2BUV - chains A and B; structure by X-ray diffraction, 1.80 A resolution.

== Chain A ==
Name: Protocatechuate 3,4-dioxygenase alpha chain
Source organism: Acinetobacter calcoaceticus
Notes: EC 1.13.11.3
UniProt: P20371 (PCXA_ACICA); the construct lacks a stretch of the UniProt sequence, so the offset changes along the chain: -3 to 88 = UniProt 1-92; 89-200 = UniProt 98-209
Sequence (209 residues; each row starts with the number of its first residue; a row labelled like 88A-88E holds insertion residues (88A, then the next letters in order); numbers below 1 keep their minus sign (Met-3 is residue -3)):
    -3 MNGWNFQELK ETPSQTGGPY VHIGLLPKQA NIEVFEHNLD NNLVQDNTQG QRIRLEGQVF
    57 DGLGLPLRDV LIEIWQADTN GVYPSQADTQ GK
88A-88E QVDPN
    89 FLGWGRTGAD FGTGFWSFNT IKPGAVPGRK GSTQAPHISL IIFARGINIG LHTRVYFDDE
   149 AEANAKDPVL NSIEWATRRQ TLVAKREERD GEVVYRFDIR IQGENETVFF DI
Unresolved in the structure: -3 to 3
Small-molecule neighbours: 3,4-dihydroxybenzoic acid (DHB): Pro15, Tyr16, Arg133
Swiss-Prot annotation at these positions:
  - binding site (3,4-dihydroxybenzoate): Arg133

== Chain B ==
Name: Protocatechuate 3,4-dioxygenase beta chain
Source organism: Acinetobacter calcoaceticus
Notes: EC 1.13.11.3
UniProt: P20372 (PCXB_ACICA); residues 300-540 here correspond to UniProt positions 1-241 (UniProt number = residue number - 299)
Sequence (241 residues; numbered 300 to 540; the number before each row is that of its first residue):
   300 MSQIIWGAYA QRNTEDHPPA YAPGYKTSVL RSPKNALISI AETLSEVTAP HFSADKFGPK
   360 DNDLILNYAK DGLPIGERVI VHGYVRDQFG RPVKNALVEV WQANASGRYR HPNDQYIGAM
   420 DPNFGGCGRM LTDDNGYYVF RTIKPGPYPW RNRINEWSPA HIHFSLIADG WAQRLISQFY
   480 FEGDTLIDSC PILKTIPSEQ QRRALIALED KSNFIEADSR CYRFDITLRG RRATYFENDL
   540 T
Unresolved in the structure: 300-302
Sequence notes: engineered mutation Ser457 (Arg158 in P20372)
Ion coordination: Fe ion: Tyr408, His460, His462 (together with 3,4-dihydroxybenzoic acid)
Small-molecule neighbours: 3,4-dihydroxybenzoic acid (DHB): Tyr408, Tyr447, Trp449, Ser457, His460, His462, Gln477, Ile491
Swiss-Prot annotation at these positions:
  - binding site (Fe cation): Tyr408, Tyr447, His460, His462

== Interface between chain A and chain B ==
Pairs across the interface (173; chain A residue first):
  Glu4(A) - Gln387(B)  hydrogen bond
  Leu5(A) - Asp386(B)
  Leu5(A) - Gln387(B)  hydrogen bond (backbone-backbone)
  Leu5(A) - Gly389(B)
  Leu5(A) - Thr526(B)
  Lys6(A) - Asp315(B)  salt bridge
  Lys6(A) - Gln499(B)
  Lys6(A) - Gln500(B)
  Lys6(A) - Thr526(B)
  Glu7(A) - Arg311(B)  salt bridge
  Glu7(A) - His316(B)  salt bridge
  Glu7(A) - Gln500(B)  hydrogen bond (backbone-side chain)
  Glu7(A) - Thr526(B)
  Glu7(A) - Arg528(B)
  Thr8(A) - His316(B)
  Thr8(A) - Leu474(B)
  Thr8(A) - Leu504(B)
  Thr8(A) - Ile525(B)
  Thr8(A) - Thr526(B)  hydrogen bond (backbone-backbone)
  Pro9(A) - Asp315(B)
  Pro9(A) - His316(B)
  Pro9(A) - Ser476(B)  hydrogen bond (backbone-side chain)
  Pro9(A) - Ile495(B)  hydrophobic
  Pro9(A) - Gln500(B)
  Pro9(A) - Leu504(B)  hydrophobic
  Ser10(A) - His316(B)  hydrogen bond (backbone-side chain)
  Ser10(A) - Pro317(B)
  Ser10(A) - Ile475(B)
  Gln11(A) - Ile475(B)  hydrogen bond (backbone-backbone)
  Gln11(A) - Ser476(B)
  Gln11(A) - Gln477(B)
  Gln11(A) - Tyr479(B)  hydrogen bond
  Gln11(A) - Ile491(B)
  Gln11(A) - Leu492(B)
  Gln11(A) - Thr494(B)
  Gln11(A) - Ile495(B)
  Gln11(A) - Leu504(B)
  Thr12(A) - Tyr324(B)
  Gly13(A) - Trp400(B)
  Gly13(A) - His462(B)
  Gly13(A) - Ile475(B)
  Pro15(A) - His410(B)
  Tyr16(A) - Trp400(B)  hydrogen bond (backbone-side chain)
  Tyr16(A) - Tyr408(B)  hydrophobic
  Tyr16(A) - His410(B)
  Tyr16(A) - Asn412(B)
  Tyr16(A) - Asp413(B)
  Tyr16(A) - Tyr447(B)  hydrogen bond
  Val17(A) - Trp400(B)
  His18(A) - His410(B)  hydrogen bond
  Ile19(A) - Trp400(B)  hydrophobic
  Ile19(A) - Tyr408(B)  hydrophobic
  Ile19(A) - Arg409(B)
  Ile19(A) - Gly425(B)
  Ile19(A) - Cys426(B)
  Gly20(A) - Glu398(B)
  Gly20(A) - Val399(B)
  Gly20(A) - Trp400(B)
  Gly20(A) - Cys426(B)
  Leu21(A) - Glu398(B)
  Leu21(A) - Trp400(B)  hydrophobic
  Ala26(A) - Arg409(B)
  Ala26(A) - Pro411(B)
  Asn27(A) - Pro411(B)
  Ile28(A) - Tyr367(B)  hydrophobic
  Ile28(A) - Arg409(B)
  Ile28(A) - Gly424(B)
  Glu29(A) - Tyr367(B)
  Val30(A) - Asn366(B)
  Val30(A) - Tyr367(B)  hydrophobic
  Val30(A) - Cys426(B)  hydrophobic
  Phe31(A) - Asp360(B)
  Phe31(A) - Arg428(B)
  His33(A) - Lys355(B)
  His33(A) - Arg428(B)  hydrogen bond (backbone-side chain)
  Leu35(A) - Leu396(B)  hydrophobic
  Leu35(A) - Glu398(B)
  Asp57(A) - Leu329(B)
  Gly58(A) - Leu329(B)  hydrogen bond (backbone-backbone)
  Leu59(A) - Leu329(B)  hydrophobic
  Leu63(A) - Arg330(B)
  Asp65(A) - Arg330(B)  salt bridge
  Glu69(A) - Ile466(B)
  Glu69(A) - Trp470(B)
  Glu69(A) - Arg473(B)  salt bridge
  Trp71(A) - Ser344(B)  hydrogen bond (side chain-backbone)
  Trp71(A) - Thr347(B)  hydrogen bond
  Trp71(A) - Ala348(B)
  Trp71(A) - Pro349(B)
  Trp71(A) - Trp470(B)
  Tyr79(A) - Ser344(B)  hydrogen bond
  Tyr79(A) - Thr347(B)
  Pro80(A) - Ala348(B)
  Pro80(A) - His350(B)
  Ser81(A) - Thr347(B)
  Ser81(A) - Ala348(B)
  Ser81(A) - His350(B)
  Gln82(A) - His350(B)  hydrogen bond (backbone-side chain)
  Ala83(A) - Val346(B)
  Ala83(A) - Thr347(B)
  Asp84(A) - Thr347(B)
  Thr85(A) - Leu343(B)
  Gln86(A) - Leu343(B)
  Leu90(A) - His350(B)
  Trp92(A) - Pro349(B)  hydrophobic
  Trp92(A) - Phe351(B)  hydrophobic
  Trp92(A) - Ile466(B)  hydrophobic
  Trp92(A) - Trp470(B)
  Arg94(A) - Glu398(B)  salt bridge
  Arg94(A) - Ile466(B)
  Arg94(A) - Arg473(B)
  Phe99(A) - His410(B)
  Gly116(A) - Leu539(B)
  Gly116(A) - Thr540(B)
  Arg117(A) - Ala340(B)
  Arg117(A) - Glu341(B)  hydrogen bond (side chain-backbone)
  Arg117(A) - Asp538(B)
  Arg117(A) - Leu539(B)
  Lys118(A) - Asp538(B)  hydrogen bond (backbone-backbone)
  Lys118(A) - Thr540(B)
  Gly119(A) - Thr540(B)  hydrogen bond (backbone-backbone)
  Gln122(A) - Thr342(B)  hydrogen bond
  Gln122(A) - Ser344(B)
  His125(A) - Ser344(B)  hydrogen bond
  Ser127(A) - Trp470(B)
  Ile129(A) - Trp470(B)  hydrophobic
  Ile129(A) - Arg473(B)
  Phe131(A) - Arg473(B)
  Phe131(A) - Ile475(B)  hydrophobic
  Arg133(A) - Tyr324(B)
  Arg133(A) - Thr326(B)
  Arg133(A) - Arg330(B)  hydrogen bond (backbone-side chain)
  Gly134(A) - Tyr324(B)  hydrogen bond (backbone-side chain)
  Gly134(A) - Thr326(B)
  Gly134(A) - Ser327(B)
  Ile135(A) - Arg330(B)
  Asn136(A) - Pro317(B)
  Asn136(A) - Pro318(B)  hydrogen bond (side chain-backbone)
  Asn136(A) - Ala319(B)  hydrogen bond (side chain-backbone)
  Asn136(A) - Ala321(B)
  Asn136(A) - Tyr324(B)
  Ile137(A) - Arg311(B)
  Ile137(A) - Pro317(B)
  Arg142(A) - Thr342(B)
  Arg142(A) - Ser344(B)
  Arg142(A) - Glu345(B)  salt bridge
  Ile161(A) - Ile337(B)  hydrophobic
  Arg166(A) - Asn334(B)
  Ile189(A) - Arg330(B)
  Ile189(A) - Ser331(B)
  Ile189(A) - Pro332(B)
  Gln190(A) - Val328(B)  hydrogen bond (side chain-backbone)
  Gln190(A) - Leu329(B)
  Gln190(A) - Ser331(B)  hydrogen bond (side chain-backbone)
  Glu194(A) - Pro332(B)
  Glu194(A) - Lys333(B)  hydrogen bond (side chain-backbone)
  Glu194(A) - Asn334(B)  hydrogen bond (side chain-backbone)
  Val196(A) - Ile337(B)  hydrophobic
  Phe197(A) - Leu336(B)
  Phe197(A) - Ile337(B)  hydrogen bond (backbone-backbone)
  Phe198(A) - Ile337(B)
  Phe198(A) - Ile339(B)  hydrophobic
  Asp199(A) - Arg311(B)
  Asp199(A) - Thr313(B)
  Asp199(A) - Leu336(B)
  Asp199(A) - Ile337(B)  hydrogen bond (backbone-backbone)
  Asp199(A) - Ser338(B)
  Asp199(A) - Ile339(B)  hydrogen bond (backbone-backbone)
  Ile200(A) - Glu341(B)
  Ile200(A) - Glu345(B)
  Ile200(A) - Trp470(B)
  Ile200(A) - Ala471(B)  hydrophobic
  Ile200(A) - Arg528(B)  hydrogen bond (backbone-side chain)
Interface residues without a listed pair, chain A (78 interface residues in all): Pro23, Val114, Pro115, Ala132, Leu139, His140, Val157, Ser160, Trp163
Interface residues without a listed pair, chain B (87 interface residues in all): Asn312, Phe388, Gly427, Phe463, Ser464, Ala503, Asp524, Arg530

== Summary ==
78 residues of chain A face 87 of chain B across their interface, with 34 hydrogen bonds and 7 salt bridges.
Polar contacts include Lys6(A)-Asp315(B), Glu7(A)-Arg311(B) and Glu7(A)-His316(B). 3,4-dihydroxybenzoic acid
is bound between chain A and chain B.
Chain A is Protocatechuate 3,4-dioxygenase alpha chain and chain B is Protocatechuate 3,4-dioxygenase beta
chain, both from Acinetobacter calcoaceticus; the structure, Crystal Structure Of Protocatechuate
3,4-Dioxygenase from Acinetobacter Sp. ADP1 Mutant R457S in Complex with Protocatechuate, was determined by
X-ray diffraction together with 2BUM, 2BUQ, 2BUR and 2BUT from the same study.
